Entry 6VRN (X-ray diffraction, 2.46 A resolution); this record covers chains D and E of the 5 polymer chains in the assembly.

# Chain D
Molecule: T-cell receptor 38-10, alfa chain
Organism: Homo sapiens
Sequence (212 residues; numbered 0 to 211; the number before each row is that of its first residue; numbering starts at 0):
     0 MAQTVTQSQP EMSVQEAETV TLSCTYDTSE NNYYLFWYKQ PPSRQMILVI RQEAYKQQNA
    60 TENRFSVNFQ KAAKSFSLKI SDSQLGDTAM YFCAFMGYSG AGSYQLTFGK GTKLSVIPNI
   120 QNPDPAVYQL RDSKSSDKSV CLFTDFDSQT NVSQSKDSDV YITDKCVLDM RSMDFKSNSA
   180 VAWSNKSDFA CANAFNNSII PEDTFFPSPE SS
Disordered / not traced: 0-1, 56-61, 196-211
Cystine bridges: C23-C92, C140-C190

# Chain E
Molecule: TCR repeptor 38-10, beta chain
Organism: Homo sapiens
Sequence (245 residues; numbered 0 to 244; the number before each row is that of its first residue; numbering starts at 0):
     0 MDAGITQSPR HKVTETGTPV TLRCHQTENH RYMYWYRQDP GHGLRLIHYS YGVKDTDKGE
    60 VSDGYSVSRS KTEDFLLTLE SATSSQTSVY FCAISELVTG DSPLHFGNGT RLTVTEDLKN
   120 VFPPEVAVFE PSEAEISHTQ KATLVCLATG FYPDHVELSW WVNGKEVHSG VCTDPQPLKE
   180 QPALNDSRYA LSSRLRVSAT FWQNPRNHFR CQVQFYGLSE NDEWTQDRAK PVTQIVSAEA
   240 WGRAD
Disordered / not traced: 0-1, 244
Cystine bridges: C23-C91, C145-C210

# How chain D and chain E interact
Disulfides between the chains: C165(D)-C171(E)
Contacting residue pairs - 94 pairs, chain D then chain E:
  Y33(D) - T98(E)
  Y33(D) - G99(E)
  F35(D) - T98(E)
  F35(D) - G99(E)
  Y37(D) - L103(E)  hydrogen bond (side chain-backbone)
  Y37(D) - F105(E)  hydrophobic
  Q39(D) - Q37(E)  hydrogen bond
  Q39(D) - F90(E)
  R43(D) - F90(E)
  R43(D) - R110(E)
  Q44(D) - N107(E)
  M45(D) - F105(E)  hydrophobic
  L47(D) - P102(E)  hydrophobic
  R50(D) - G99(E)  hydrogen bond (side chain-backbone)
  R50(D) - D100(E)
  R50(D) - P102(E)
  F91(D) - Q37(E)
  F91(D) - G42(E)
  M95(D) - V97(E)  hydrophobic
  M95(D) - T98(E)
  M95(D) - G99(E)
  S102(D) - Y50(E)
  Y103(D) - Y31(E)
  Y103(D) - Y33(E)  hydrogen bond (backbone-side chain)
  Y103(D) - Y50(E)
  Y103(D) - V97(E)  hydrophobic
  Q104(D) - Y33(E)
  Q104(D) - L45(E)
  Q104(D) - Y48(E)
  Q104(D) - Y50(E)
  Q104(D) - V97(E)
  L105(D) - Y35(E)  hydrogen bond (backbone-side chain)
  F107(D) - Y35(E)  hydrophobic
  F107(D) - L43(E)  hydrophobic
  F107(D) - F105(E)  hydrophobic
  G108(D) - G42(E)
  K109(D) - G40(E)
  D123(D) - H137(E)  salt bridge
  Y127(D) - S131(E)
  Y127(D) - A133(E)
  Y127(D) - E134(E)
  Y127(D) - H137(E)
  Q128(D) - S131(E)
  L129(D) - F128(E)  hydrophobic
  L129(D) - E129(E)
  L129(D) - T142(E)
  L129(D) - V144(E)  hydrophobic
  R130(D) - F128(E)
  R130(D) - E129(E)  hydrogen bond (backbone-backbone)
  D131(D) - V127(E)
  D131(D) - F128(E)
  S132(D) - V127(E)  hydrogen bond (backbone-backbone)
  S132(D) - E129(E)  hydrogen bond
  S132(D) - E238(E)
  S132(D) - A239(E)
  K137(D) - F128(E)
  S138(D) - F128(E)
  V139(D) - F128(E)  hydrophobic
  V139(D) - L146(E)  hydrophobic
  L141(D) - T142(E)
  T143(D) - R195(E)
  D144(D) - T138(E)
  D144(D) - R195(E)  salt bridge
  Y160(D) - K178(E)
  Y160(D) - E179(E)  hydrogen bond (side chain-backbone)
  I161(D) - L177(E)
  T162(D) - D173(E)
  C165(D) - C171(E)  disulfide
  C165(D) - T172(E)
  C165(D) - R193(E)
  V166(D) - C171(E)
  L167(D) - G169(E)
  L167(D) - V170(E)
  L167(D) - C171(E)  hydrophobic
  L167(D) - R195(E)
  D168(D) - S168(E)
  D168(D) - G169(E)  hydrogen bond (backbone-backbone)
  M169(D) - K140(E)
  M169(D) - S168(E)
  M169(D) - G169(E)
  M169(D) - R195(E)
  M169(D) - V196(E)
  R170(D) - H167(E)
  R170(D) - S168(E)  hydrogen bond (backbone-side chain)
  M172(D) - S197(E)
  F174(D) - K140(E)
  F174(D) - R195(E)
  S176(D) - R195(E)  hydrogen bond
  S178(D) - R193(E)  hydrogen bond (backbone-side chain)
  A179(D) - R193(E)
  V180(D) - S191(E)
  V180(D) - R193(E)
  W182(D) - L146(E)  hydrophobic
  W182(D) - A189(E)  hydrophobic
Other interface residues (no listed pair), chain D (51 interface residues in all): M89, K133, D163, S171
Other interface residues (no listed pair), chain E (57 interface residues in all): H41, A126, P130, L143, T148, P174, Q180

# Summary
The interface between chain D and chain E involves 51 residues on one side and 57 on the other; the contacts
include 1 disulfide bond, 13 hydrogen bonds and 2 salt bridges. Among the polar pairs are D123(D)-H137(E),
D144(D)-R195(E) and Y37(D)-L103(E).
Here chain D is T-cell receptor 38-10, alfa chain and chain E is TCR repeptor 38-10, beta chain, both from
Homo sapiens. Entry 6VRN (T cell receptor-p53-HLA-A2 complex) was determined by X-ray diffraction, deposited
together with 6VQO, 6VR1, 6VR5, 6VRM, 6VTC and 6VTH.
